PDB entry 7XSZ | electron microscopy, 3.40 A resolution | chains T and e of the 33 polymer chains in the assembly

# Chain T
Molecule: 198-nt DNA strand
Sequence (198 nucleotides; numbered -72 to 125; the number before each row is that of its first residue; numbers below 1 keep their minus sign (DA-72 is residue -72)):
   -72 ATCAGAATCCCGGTGCCGAGGCCGCTCTTTTGGACGAAGACAGCACAAGC
   -22 ACCGCAAAAACGCACGAACGCGCAGACCCCCGCGAAAAAACCGCCAAGGG
    28 GAAAACACCCAAGACACCAGGCACGAGACAGAAAAAAACAACGAAAACGG
    78 CCACCACCCAAACACACCAAACACAAGAGCTAATTGACTGACGTAAGC
Disordered / not traced: -72 to -65, 102-125

# Chain e
Protein: Histone H3.3
Organism: Homo sapiens
UniProtKB: P84243 (H33_HUMAN); residues 0-135 here correspond to UniProt positions 1-136 (UniProt number = residue number + 1)
Sequence (139 residues; numbered -3 to 135; the number before each row is that of its first residue; numbers below 1 keep their minus sign (Gly-3 is residue -3)):
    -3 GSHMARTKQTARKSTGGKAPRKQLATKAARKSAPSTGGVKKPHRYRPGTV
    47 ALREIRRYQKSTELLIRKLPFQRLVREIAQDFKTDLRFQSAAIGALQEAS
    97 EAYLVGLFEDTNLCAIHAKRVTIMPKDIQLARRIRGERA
Disordered / not traced: -3 to 38
Differences from the reference sequence: expression tag (-3 to -1)
Curated features (UniProtKB/Swiss-Prot):
  - site: Ser31 (Interaction with ZMYND11)
  - modified residue: Arg2 (Asymmetric dimethylarginine), Thr3 (Phosphothreonine), Lys4 (Allysine), Gln5 (5-glutamyl dopamine), Thr6 (Phosphothreonine), Arg8 (Citrulline), Lys9 (N6,N6,N6-trimethyllysine), Ser10 (ADP-ribosylserine), Thr11 (Phosphothreonine), Lys14 (N6-(2-hydroxyisobutyryl)lysine), Arg17 (Asymmetric dimethylarginine), Lys18 (N6-(2-hydroxyisobutyryl)lysine), Lys23 (N6-(2-hydroxyisobutyryl)lysine), Arg26 (Citrulline), Lys27 (N6,N6,N6-trimethyllysine), Ser28 (ADP-ribosylserine), Ser31 (Phosphoserine), Lys36 (N6,N6,N6-trimethyllysine), Lys37 (N6-methyllysine), Tyr41 (Phosphotyrosine) and 9 more in UniProt
  - lipidation: Lys18 (N6-decanoyllysine)

# How chain T and chain e interact
Pairs across the interface (21; chain T residue first):
  DC5(T) - Arg83(e)  hydrogen bond to the base
  DC5(T) - Phe84(e)  phosphate contact
  DC5(T) - Gln85(e)  phosphate contact
  DC6(T) - Arg72(e)  salt bridge to the phosphate
  DC6(T) - Arg83(e)  hydrogen bond to the sugar
  DC6(T) - Phe84(e)  hydrogen bond to the phosphate
  DA15(T) - Arg63(e)  hydrogen bond to the sugar
  DG20(T) - Arg40(e)  base contact
  DG26(T) - Arg116(e)  phosphate contact
  DG26(T) - Val117(e)  hydrogen bond to the phosphate
  DG26(T) - Thr118(e)  sugar contact
  DG26(T) - Met120(e)  phosphate contact
  DG27(T) - Arg116(e)  salt bridge to the phosphate
  DG27(T) - Met120(e)  phosphate contact
  DA98(T) - Tyr41(e)  phosphate contact
  DC99(T) - Arg40(e)  sugar contact
  DC99(T) - Tyr41(e)  phosphate contact
  DC99(T) - Arg42(e)  hydrogen bond to the phosphate
  DC99(T) - Thr45(e)  phosphate contact
  DA100(T) - His39(e)  sugar contact
  DA100(T) - Arg42(e)  salt bridge to the phosphate
Other interface residues (no listed pair), chain T (11 interface residues in all): DA16, DA24
Other interface residues (no listed pair), chain e (16 interface residues in all): Leu82, Ser86

# Summary
11 residues of chain T and 16 residues of chain e are in contact; the contacts include 6 hydrogen bonds and 3
salt bridges. Polar pairs include DC5(T)-Arg83(e), DC6(T)-Arg83(e) and DA15(T)-Arg63(e).
Here chain T is a 198-nt DNA strand and chain e is Histone H3.3 (Homo sapiens). Entry 7XSZ (RNA polymerase II
elongation complex transcribing a nucleosome (EC115)) was determined by electron microscopy (same publication
as 7XN7, 7XSE, 7XSX, 7XT7, 7XTD and 7XTI).
